PDB entry 8OZ3 | X-ray diffraction, 3.10 A resolution | chains A and C of the 3 polymer chains in the assembly

Chain A:
Protein: Single chain Fv
Organism: Homo sapiens
Chain sequence (230 residues; row label = number of the first residue in the row):
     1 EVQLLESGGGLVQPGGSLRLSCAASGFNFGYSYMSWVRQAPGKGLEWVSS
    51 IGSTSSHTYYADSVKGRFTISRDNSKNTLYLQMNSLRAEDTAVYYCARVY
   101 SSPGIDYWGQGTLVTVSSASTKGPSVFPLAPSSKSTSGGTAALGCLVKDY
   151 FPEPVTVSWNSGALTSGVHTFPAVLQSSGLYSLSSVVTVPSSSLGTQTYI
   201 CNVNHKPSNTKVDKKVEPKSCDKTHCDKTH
Disordered / not traced: 1, 119-230
Disulfides: Cys-22/Cys-96

Chain C:
Protein: Tumor necrosis factor receptor superfamily member 9
Organism: Homo sapiens
Reference sequence: Q07011 (TNR9_HUMAN); residue numbers follow UniProt; this construct covers 24-160
Chain sequence (141 residues; each row starts with the number of its first residue):
    24 LQDPCSNCPAGTFCDNNRNQICSPCPPNSFSSAGGQRTCDICRQCKGVFR
    74 TRKECSSTSNAECDCTPGFHCLGAGCSMCEQDCKQGQELTKKGCKDCSFG
   124 TFNDQKRGICRPWTDCSLDGKSVLVQGTKERDVVCGPGSLG
Disordered / not traced: 24-25, 162-164
Differences from the reference sequence: conflict Ser-121 (Cys in Q07011), Asp-138 (Asn in Q07011), Gln-149 (Asn in Q07011); expression tag (161-164)
Disulfides: Cys-28/Cys-37, Cys-31/Cys-45, Cys-48/Cys-62, Cys-65/Cys-78, Cys-68/Cys-86, Cys-88/Cys-102, Cys-94/Cys-99, Cys-106/Cys-117, Cys-120/Cys-133, Cys-139/Cys-158
Curated features (UniProtKB/Swiss-Prot):
  - natural variant: Gly-109 (G109S: In IMD109; uncertain significance)

Chain A / chain C interface:
Contacting residue pairs (8; chain A residue first):
  Tyr-31(A) / Thr-89(C)
  Tyr-33(A) / Gly-70(C)
  Tyr-59(A) / Lys-69(C)
  Val-99(A) / Val-71(C)  hydrophobic
  Tyr-100(A) / Val-71(C)
  Ser-101(A) / Phe-92(C)
  Ser-101(A) / Cys-102(C)
  Pro-103(A) / Val-71(C)  hydrophobic
Interface residues without a listed pair, chain A (8 interface residues in all): Ser-102
Interface residues without a listed pair, chain C (9 interface residues in all): Phe-72, Ser-100, Met-101

Overview:
The interface between chain A and chain C involves 8 residues on one side and 9 on the other.
Chain A is Single chain Fv and chain C is Tumor necrosis factor receptor superfamily member 9, both from Homo
sapiens; the structure, Crystal structure of scFv ATOR 1017 bound to human 4-1BB, was determined by X-ray
diffraction.
